7IA9 - chains A and B; structure by X-ray diffraction, 2.25 A resolution.

[Chain A]
Protein: Serine protease subunit NS2B
Source organism: Zika virus
UniProtKB: Q32ZE1 (POLG_ZIKV); residues 46-89 here correspond to UniProt positions 1414-1457 (UniProt number = residue number + 1368)
Amino-acid sequence (46 residues; numbered 44 to 89; the number before each row is that of its first residue):
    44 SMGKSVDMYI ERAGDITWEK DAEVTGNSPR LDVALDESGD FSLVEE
Unresolved in the structure: 44-49, 89
Sequence notes: expression tag (44-45)
Ligand contacts: A1B8U (3-amino-N-(2,3-dihydro-1H-isoindol-5-yl)-1,2-benzoxazole-4-carboxamide): Ser81, Gly82, Asp83

[Chain B]
Protein: Serine protease NS3
Source organism: Zika virus
Notes: EC 3.4.21.91, 3.6.1.15, 3.6.4.13
UniProtKB: Q32ZE1 (POLG_ZIKV); residues 11-177 here correspond to UniProt positions 1509-1675 (UniProt number = residue number + 1498)
Amino-acid sequence (168 residues; each row starts with the number of its first residue):
    10 MKEVKKGETT DGVYRVMTRR LLGSTQVGVG VMQEGVFHTM WHVTKGAALR SGEGRLDPYW
    70 GDVKQDLVSY CGPWKLDAAW DGLSEVQLLA VPPGERAKNI QTLPGIFKTK DGDIGAVALD
   130 YPAGTSGSPI LDKCGRVIGL YGNGVVIKNG SYVSAITQGK REEETPVE
Unresolved in the structure: 10-15, 172-177
Sequence notes: initiating methionine (10); conflict Lys107 (Arg1605 in Q32ZE1)
Curated features (UniProtKB/Swiss-Prot):
  - active site (Charge relay system): His51, Asp75, Ser135
Ligand contacts: A1B8U (3-amino-N-(2,3-dihydro-1H-isoindol-5-yl)-1,2-benzoxazole-4-carboxamide): His51, Asp75, Tyr130, Pro131, Ala132, Ser135, Tyr150, Gly151, Asn152, Tyr161

[Chain A / chain B interface]
Residue-residue contacts (98; chain A residue first):
  Met51(A) with Met26(B); Val36(B), hydrophobic; Val52(B); Thr53(B); Leu58(B), hydrophobic; Arg59(B), hydrogen bond (backbone-backbone)
  Tyr52(A) with Arg24(B); Val25(B); Met26(B), hydrogen bond (backbone-backbone); Arg28(B), hydrogen bond; Ser33(B), hydrogen bond; Arg59(B)
  Ile53(A) with Tyr23(B), hydrophobic; Arg24(B); Met41(B), hydrophobic; Phe46(B), hydrophobic; Arg59(B), hydrogen bond (backbone-backbone); Ser60(B); Leu65(B), hydrophobic
  Glu54(A) with Tyr23(B); Arg24(B), hydrogen bond (backbone-backbone)
  Arg55(A) with Glu17(B); Asp20(B), hydrogen bond (side chain-backbone); Gly21(B); Val22(B); Tyr23(B)
  Ala56(A) with Val22(B), hydrogen bond (backbone-backbone); Tyr23(B); Val100(B), hydrophobic; Ala106(B)
  Gly57(A) with Gly21(B); Val22(B), hydrogen bond (backbone-backbone)
  Asp58(A) with Leu98(B)
  Ile59(A) with Gly21(B); Val22(B); Val40(B), hydrophobic; Leu98(B), hydrophobic; Leu140(B), hydrophobic; Gly144(B); Val146(B), hydrophobic
  Thr60(A) with Asn108(B), hydrogen bond (backbone-side chain); Leu140(B)
  Trp61(A) with Glu94(B); Val95(B); Gln96(B); Gln110(B); Leu140(B); Asp141(B); Lys142(B)
  Glu62(A) with Gln96(B), hydrogen bond (backbone-side chain); Asn108(B)
  Ala65(A) with Gln96(B); Asn108(B)
  Glu66(A) with Ile109(B); Gln110(B), hydrogen bond (backbone-backbone)
  Val67(A) with Glu94(B); Gln110(B)
  Thr68(A) with Ile109(B); Gln110(B), hydrogen bond (backbone-backbone); Thr111(B), hydrogen bond (backbone-side chain); Leu128(B)
  Gly69(A) with Thr111(B); Ala127(B)
  Asn70(A) with Leu112(B); Ala127(B)
  Ser71(A) with Leu112(B), hydrogen bond (side chain-backbone); Pro113(B); Gly114(B)
  Pro72(A) with Gly114(B); Ile115(B), hydrogen bond (backbone-backbone); Ala127(B)
  Arg73(A) with Ile115(B)
  Leu74(A) with Ile115(B), hydrogen bond (backbone-backbone); Phe116(B); Lys117(B), hydrogen bond (backbone-backbone); Ile156(B), hydrophobic; Val162(B), hydrophobic
  Asp75(A) with Lys117(B), salt bridge
  Val76(A) with Phe116(B), hydrophobic; Lys117(B), hydrogen bond (backbone-backbone); Thr118(B)
  Leu78(A) with Lys73(B)
  Asp79(A) with Lys73(B)
  Glu80(A) with Val72(B); Lys73(B)
  Ser81(A) with Val72(B)
  Gly82(A) with Val72(B); Lys73(B); Asn152(B), hydrogen bond (backbone-side chain)
  Phe84(A) with Phe116(B), hydrophobic; Ile123(B), hydrophobic; Asn152(B); Gly153(B); Val154(B)
  Ser85(A) with Val154(B)
  Leu86(A) with Val154(B); Lys157(B)
  Glu88(A) with Lys157(B), salt bridge
Other interface residues (no listed pair), chain A (34 interface residues in all): Asp50
Other interface residues (no listed pair), chain B (59 interface residues in all): Thr19, Thr27, Ala57, Pro138, Val155, Ala164

[In short]
34 residues of chain A and 59 residues of chain B are in contact, with 20 hydrogen bonds and 2 salt bridges.
Polar contacts include Asp75(A)-Lys117(B), Glu88(A)-Lys157(B) and Tyr52(A)-Arg28(B). Compound A1B8U is bound
between chain A and chain B.
Here chain A is Serine protease subunit NS2B and chain B is Serine protease NS3, both from Zika virus. Entry
7IA9 (Group deposition of ZIKV NS2B-NS3 protease in complex with inhibitors from ASAP Discovery Consortium --
Crystal ...) was determined by X-ray diffraction.
